5CCH - chains A and D of the 6 polymer chains in the assembly; structure by X-ray diffraction, 3.60 A resolution.

== Chain A ==
Protein: Vesicle-associated membrane protein 2
Source organism: Rattus norvegicus
Reference sequence: P63045 (VAMP2_RAT); residue numbers follow UniProt; this construct covers 28-89
Amino-acid sequence (63 residues; each row starts with the number of its first residue):
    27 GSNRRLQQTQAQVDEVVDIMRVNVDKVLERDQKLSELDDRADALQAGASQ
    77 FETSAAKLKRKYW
Construct notes: expression tag (27)
Curated features (UniProtKB/Swiss-Prot):
  - site ((Microbial infection) Cleavage): Gln-58, Lys-59, Lys-59, Leu-60, Arg-66, Ala-67, Gln-76, Phe-77, Ala-81, Ala-82

== Chain D ==
Protein: Synaptosomal-associated protein 25
Source organism: Rattus norvegicus
Reference sequence: P60881 (SNP25_RAT), isoform P60881-2; numbering as in UniProt (aligned over 141-204)
Amino-acid sequence (65 residues; numbered 140 to 204; the number before each row is that of its first residue):
   140 MARENEMDENLEQVSGIIGNLRHMALDMGNEIDTQNRQIDRIMEKADSNK
   190 TRIDEANQRATKMLG
Not modelled in the structure: 204
Construct notes: initiating methionine (140)
Curated features (UniProtKB/Swiss-Prot):
  - site ((Microbial infection) Cleavage): Arg-180, Ile-181, Gln-197, Arg-198
  - modified residue (Phosphoserine): Ser-154, Ser-187

== Interface between chain A and chain D ==
Contacting residue pairs (46; chain A residue first):
  Arg-31(A) with Glu-151(D), salt bridge; Ser-154(D)
  Leu-32(A) with Leu-150(D), hydrophobic
  Thr-35(A) with Ser-154(D)
  Gln-38(A) with Ser-154(D), hydrogen bond; Ile-157(D)
  Val-39(A) with Ile-157(D), hydrophobic
  Glu-41(A) with Arg-161(D), salt bridge
  Val-42(A) with Ile-157(D); Arg-161(D)
  Ile-45(A) with Arg-161(D); Ala-164(D), hydrophobic; Leu-165(D), hydrophobic
  Met-46(A) with Ala-164(D), hydrophobic
  Asn-49(A) with Ala-164(D), hydrogen bond (side chain-backbone); Met-167(D); Gly-168(D)
  Lys-52(A) with Asp-172(D), salt bridge; Asn-175(D)
  Val-53(A) with Ile-171(D), hydrophobic
  Glu-55(A) with Asn-175(D)
  Arg-56(A) with Gln-174(D), hydrogen bond; Asn-175(D); Ile-178(D)
  Lys-59(A) with Ile-178(D); Asp-179(D), salt bridge; Met-182(D)
  Leu-60(A) with Ile-178(D), hydrophobic
  Glu-62(A) with Met-182(D)
  Leu-63(A) with Ile-181(D), hydrophobic; Met-182(D), hydrophobic
  Arg-66(A) with Asp-186(D), salt bridge
  Leu-70(A) with Lys-189(D)
  Gly-73(A) with Ile-192(D)
  Gln-76(A) with Asn-196(D)
  Phe-77(A) with Ala-195(D); Asn-196(D)
  Ser-80(A) with Asn-196(D), hydrogen bond; Thr-200(D)
  Lys-83(A) with Leu-203(D)
  Leu-84(A) with Ala-199(D), hydrophobic; Met-202(D); Leu-203(D), hydrophobic
  Lys-87(A) with Met-202(D); Leu-203(D), hydrogen bond (side chain-backbone)
  Tyr-88(A) with Met-202(D), hydrogen bond (side chain-backbone)
Other interface residues (no listed pair), chain A (29 interface residues in all): Ala-74
Other interface residues (no listed pair), chain D (30 interface residues in all): Val-153, Leu-160, Ala-185, Asn-188

== In short ==
29 residues of chain A and 30 residues of chain D are in contact; the contacts include 6 hydrogen bonds and 5
salt bridges. Polar pairs include Arg-31(A)/Glu-151(D), Glu-41(A)/Arg-161(D) and Lys-52(A)/Asp-172(D).
Chain A is Vesicle-associated membrane protein 2 and chain D is Synaptosomal-associated protein 25, both from
Rattus norvegicus; the structure, Structure of the Ca2+-bound synaptotagmin-1 SNARE complex (short unit cell
form), was determined by X-ray diffraction, deposited together with 5CCG, 5CCI and 5CCJ.
